PDB entry 9L5T | electron microscopy, 3.50 A resolution | chains 2 and B of the 42 polymer chains in the assembly

== Chain 2 ==
Molecule: U2 snRNA
Source organism: Chaetomium thermophilum (strain DSM 1495 / CBS 144.50 / IMI 039719)
Sequence (193 nucleotides; numbered 1 to 193; the number before each row is that of its first residue):
     1 AGCUCUCUUU GCCUUUUGGC UUAGAUCAAG UGUAGUAUCU GUUCUUUUCA GUUUAAUCUC
    61 UGAAACUGCU CUACGGAGCA GAAUCGUGAU UAUACUAAUU UUUGGCCUUC GGCGGACUUC
   121 CCUCUGGGCU UGCCCAUGGU CGUCUGCCAC AGUGUCCCUG GUAUUACACU GCCUCCAGGU
   181 GACGCGACCU UCC
Not modelled in the structure: 38-193

== Chain B ==
Molecule: Pre-mRNA-splicing factor SYF2
Source organism: Chaetomium thermophilum (strain DSM 1495 / CBS 144.50 / IMI 039719)
UniProtKB: G0S5N3 (G0S5N3_CHATD); numbering as in UniProt (aligned over 1-326)
Amino-acid sequence (326 residues; each row starts with the number of its first residue):
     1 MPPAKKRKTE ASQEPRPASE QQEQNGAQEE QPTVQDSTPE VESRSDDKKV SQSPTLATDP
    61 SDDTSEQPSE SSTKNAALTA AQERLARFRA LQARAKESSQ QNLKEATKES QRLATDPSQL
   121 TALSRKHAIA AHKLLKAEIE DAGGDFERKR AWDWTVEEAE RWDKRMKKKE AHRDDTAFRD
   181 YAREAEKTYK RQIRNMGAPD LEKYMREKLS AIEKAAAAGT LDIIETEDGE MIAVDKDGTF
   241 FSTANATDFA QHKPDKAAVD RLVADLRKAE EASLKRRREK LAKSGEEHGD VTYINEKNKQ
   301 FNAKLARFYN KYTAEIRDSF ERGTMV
Not modelled in the structure: 1-68
Small-molecule neighbours: M7M (N,N,7-trimethylguanosine 5'-(trihydrogen diphosphate)): His132, Glu147, Arg150, Trp154, Glu158, Ala159, Trp162

== How chain 2 and chain B interact ==
Residue-residue contacts (22; chain 2 residue first):
  A1(2) - Glu158(B)  base contact
  A1(2) - Arg161(B)  base contact
  A1(2) - Trp162(B)  hydrogen bond to the base
  A1(2) - Arg165(B)  base contact
  G2(2) - Arg165(B)  salt bridge to the phosphate
  U10(2) - Thr176(B)  sugar contact
  G11(2) - Thr176(B)  hydrogen bond to the sugar
  G11(2) - Ala177(B)  sugar contact
  C13(2) - Gln300(B)  base contact
  C13(2) - Arg307(B)  hydrogen bond to the base
  U14(2) - Lys280(B)  base contact
  U15(2) - Arg277(B)  salt bridge to the phosphate
  U15(2) - Lys280(B)  salt bridge to the phosphate
  U15(2) - Lys297(B)  hydrogen bond to the phosphate
  U16(2) - Lys280(B)  hydrogen bond to the base
  U16(2) - Lys297(B)  salt bridge to the phosphate
  U16(2) - Gln300(B)  hydrogen bond to the base
  U16(2) - Phe301(B)  sugar contact
  U16(2) - Lys304(B)  hydrogen bond to the phosphate
  U16(2) - Arg307(B)  base contact
  U17(2) - Phe301(B)  base contact
  U17(2) - Lys304(B)  salt bridge to the phosphate
Interface residues without a listed pair, chain B (15 interface residues in all): Phe178, Glu296

== Overview ==
9 residues of chain 2 and 15 residues of chain B are in contact; the contacts include 7 hydrogen bonds and 5
salt bridges. Polar pairs include A1(2)-Trp162(B), C13(2)-Arg307(B) and U16(2)-Lys280(B). Chain B binds
compound M7M.
Chain 2 is U2 snRNA and chain B is Pre-mRNA-splicing factor SYF2, both from Chaetomium thermophilum (strain
DSM 1495 / CBS 144.50 / IMI 039719); the structure, Cryo-EM structure of the thermophile spliceosome (state
B*Q2), was determined by electron microscopy (same publication as 9L5R and 9L5S).
